Entry 2F6A (X-ray diffraction, 3.29 A resolution); this record covers chains C and F of the 5 polymer chains in the assembly.

[Chain C]
Molecule: Collagen adhesin
Source organism: Staphylococcus aureus
Notes: fragment: extracellular domain
UniProt: Q53654 (CNA_STAAU); residues 30-330 here = UniProt positions 30-330
Amino-acid sequence (303 residues; numbered 28 to 330; the number before each row is that of its first residue):
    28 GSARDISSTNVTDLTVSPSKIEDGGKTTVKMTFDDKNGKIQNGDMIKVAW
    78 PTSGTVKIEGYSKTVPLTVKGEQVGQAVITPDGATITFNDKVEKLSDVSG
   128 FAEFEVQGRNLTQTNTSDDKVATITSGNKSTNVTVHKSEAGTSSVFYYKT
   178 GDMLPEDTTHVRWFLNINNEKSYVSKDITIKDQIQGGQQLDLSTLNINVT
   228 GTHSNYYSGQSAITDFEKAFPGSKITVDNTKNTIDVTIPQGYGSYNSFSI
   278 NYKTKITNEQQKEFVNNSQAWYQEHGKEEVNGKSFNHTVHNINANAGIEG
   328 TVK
Not modelled in the structure: 28-30, 330
Differences from the reference sequence: cloning artifact (28-29)
Curated features (UniProtKB/Swiss-Prot):
  - site: D209 (Autocatalyzes isopeptide 176-293 formation)
  - cross-link: K176 to N293 (Isoaspartyl lysine isopeptide (Lys-Asn))
  - mutagenesis: Y175 (Y175K: More than 90% loss of collagen-binding)

[Chain F]
Molecule: Collagen
Amino-acid sequence (30 residues; numbered 1 to 30; the number before each row is that of its first residue):
     1 GPPGPPGPPGPPGPRGRTGPPGPPGPPGPP
Modified positions: P3, P6, P9, P12, P21, P24, P27, P30 (4-hydroxyproline; HYP)

[How chain C and chain F interact]
Contacting residue pairs - 4 pairs, chain C then chain F:
  D50(C) - P27(F)
  R136(C) - P24(F)
  R136(C) - G25(F)
  R136(C) - P26(F)
Also at the interface, not in a pair above, chain C (4 interface residues in all): K164, H314
Also at the interface, not in a pair above, chain F (5 interface residues in all): P29

[In short]
4 residues of chain C face 5 of chain F across their interface. Curated annotation (UniProt) lists one
mutagenesis site on chain C.
Chain C is Collagen adhesin (Staphylococcus aureus) and chain F is Collagen; the structure, Collagen Adhesin
and Collagen Complex Structure, was determined by X-ray diffraction (same publication as 2F68).
